7Y7R - chains B and E of the 6 polymer chains in the assembly; structure by X-ray diffraction, 2.10 A resolution.

[Chain B]
Protein: RNA-dependent RNA polymerase
From: Neurospora crassa
Notes: EC 2.7.7.48
UniProt: Q9Y7G6 (Q9Y7G6_NEUCS); numbering as in UniProt (aligned over 377-1402)
Sequence (1026 residues; each row starts with the number of its first residue):
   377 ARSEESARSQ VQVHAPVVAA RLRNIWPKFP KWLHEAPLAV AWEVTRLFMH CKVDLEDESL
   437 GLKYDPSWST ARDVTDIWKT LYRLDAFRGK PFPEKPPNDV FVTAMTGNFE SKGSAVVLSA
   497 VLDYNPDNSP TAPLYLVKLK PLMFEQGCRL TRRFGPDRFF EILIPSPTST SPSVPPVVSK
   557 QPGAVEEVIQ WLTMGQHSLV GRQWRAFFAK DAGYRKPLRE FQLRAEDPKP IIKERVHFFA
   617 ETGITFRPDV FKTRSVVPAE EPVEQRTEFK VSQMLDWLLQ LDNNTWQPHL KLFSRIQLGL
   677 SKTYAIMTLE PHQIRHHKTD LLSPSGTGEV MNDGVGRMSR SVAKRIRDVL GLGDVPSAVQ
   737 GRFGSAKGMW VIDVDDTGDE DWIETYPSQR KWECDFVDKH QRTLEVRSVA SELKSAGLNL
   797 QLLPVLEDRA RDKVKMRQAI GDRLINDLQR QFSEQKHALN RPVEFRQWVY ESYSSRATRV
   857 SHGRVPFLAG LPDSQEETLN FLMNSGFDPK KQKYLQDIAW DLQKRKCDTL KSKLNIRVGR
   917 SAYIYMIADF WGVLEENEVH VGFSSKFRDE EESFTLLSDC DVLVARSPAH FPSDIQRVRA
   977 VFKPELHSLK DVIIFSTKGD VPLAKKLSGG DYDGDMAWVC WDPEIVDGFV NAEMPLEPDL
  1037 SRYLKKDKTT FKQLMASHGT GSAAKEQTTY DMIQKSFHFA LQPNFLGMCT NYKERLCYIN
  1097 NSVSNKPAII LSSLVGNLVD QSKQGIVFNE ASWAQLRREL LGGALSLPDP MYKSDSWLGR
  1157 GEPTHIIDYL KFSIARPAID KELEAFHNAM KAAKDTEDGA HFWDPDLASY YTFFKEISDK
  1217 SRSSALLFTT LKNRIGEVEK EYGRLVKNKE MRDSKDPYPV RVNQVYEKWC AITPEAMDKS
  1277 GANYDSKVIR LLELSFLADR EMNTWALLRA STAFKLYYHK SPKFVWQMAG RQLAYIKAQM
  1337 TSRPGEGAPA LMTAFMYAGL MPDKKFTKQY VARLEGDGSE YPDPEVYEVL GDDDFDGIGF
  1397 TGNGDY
Unresolved in the structure: 377-394, 397, 409, 423, 427, 431-434, 443-444, 454-469, 507-509, 546, 554, 558-559, 594-605, 626-636, 947, 1185, 1190-1193, 1244, 1247-1251, 1271-1281, 1371-1402
Metal / ion sites: Mg2+: Gly1005, Asp1007 (together with GTP); Ca2+ site 1: Asp1007, Asp1009, Asp1011 (together with GTP); Ca2+ site 2: Asp1007, Asp1009 (together with GTP)
Residues lining bound ligands: GTP (guanosine-5'-triphosphate): Arg671, Lys743, Lys767, Arg962, Pro964, Asp1007, Asp1009, Asp1011, Leu1082, Val1115, Asp1116, Lys1119
What the authors report for this chain:
  - binding site for the 14-nt DNA strand: Phe520, Lys909, Tyr919, Met1012, Leu1082, Met1084, Asn1087, Arg1091, Arg1369
  - binding site for the 7-nt RNA strand: Arg591, Arg611, Gln673, Ser677, Gln736, Arg738
  - binding site for GTP: Val1115, Lys1119
  - mutagenesis - P964A: decreased catalytic activity

[Chain E]
Molecule: 14-nt DNA strand
Sequence (14 nucleotides; numbered 1 to 14; the number before each row is that of its first residue):
     1 GAACTACCGT CGGA
Unresolved in the structure: 1, 14

[Interface between chain B and chain E]
Pairs across the interface (19; chain B residue first):
  Arg783(B) - DC11(E)  base contact
  Lys790(B) - DC11(E)  phosphate contact
  Asn795(B) - DG9(E)  phosphate contact
  Gln797(B) - DC8(E)  sugar contact
  Tyr919(B) - DG9(E)  phosphate contact
  Tyr919(B) - DT10(E)  sugar contact
  Ser963(B) - DC8(E)  sugar contact
  Ser963(B) - DG9(E)  hydrogen bond to the sugar
  Asn1080(B) - DA6(E)  base contact
  Leu1082(B) - DC7(E)  base contact
  Gly1083(B) - DC7(E)  sugar contact
  Met1084(B) - DA6(E)  sugar contact
  Thr1086(B) - DC7(E)  sugar contact
  Asn1087(B) - DA6(E)  hydrogen bond to the phosphate
  Asn1087(B) - DC7(E)  sugar contact
  Arg1091(B) - DA6(E)  salt bridge to the phosphate
  Arg1133(B) - DT5(E)  salt bridge to the phosphate
  Ser1142(B) - DC4(E)  phosphate contact
  Ser1142(B) - DT5(E)  hydrogen bond to the phosphate
Other interface residues (no listed pair), chain B (19 interface residues in all): Ala792, Pro964, Met1012, Leu1143

[Overview]
Chain B and chain E form an interface of 19 and 8 residues respectively, with 3 hydrogen bonds and 2 salt
bridges. Polar pairs include Ser963(B)-DG9(E), Asn1087(B)-DA6(E) and Ser1142(B)-DT5(E). From the paper: a
binding site for the 14-nt DNA strand at Phe520(B), Lys909(B) and Tyr919(B) among others; P964A of chain B
reduces catalytic activity.
Here chain B is RNA-dependent RNA polymerase (Neurospora crassa) and chain E is a 14-nt DNA strand. Entry 7Y7R
(QDE-1 in complex with DNA template, RNA primer and 3'-dGTP) was determined by X-ray diffraction together with
7Y7P, 7Y7Q, 7Y7S and 7Y7T from the same study.
